PDB entry 2XPE | X-ray diffraction, 2.50 A resolution | chains A and B

[Chain A (and B)]
Molecule: Thiol peroxidase
Organism: Yersinia pseudotuberculosis
Notes: EC 1.11.1.-; chain B of this document is another copy of the same molecule, construct and numbering; everything in this record applies to it too
Reference sequence: Q66A71 (Q66A71_YERPS); residues 1-167 here = UniProt positions 1-167
Sequence (200 residues; row label = number of the first residue in the row; numbers below 1 keep their minus sign (Met-32 is residue -32)):
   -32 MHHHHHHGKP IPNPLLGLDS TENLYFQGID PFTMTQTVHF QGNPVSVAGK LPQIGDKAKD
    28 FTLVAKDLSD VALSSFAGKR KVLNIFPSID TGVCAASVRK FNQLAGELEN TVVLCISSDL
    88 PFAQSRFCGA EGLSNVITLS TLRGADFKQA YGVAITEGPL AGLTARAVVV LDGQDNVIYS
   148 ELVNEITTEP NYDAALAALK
Unresolved in the structure: -32 to 3 (chain B: -32 to 1)
Construct notes: expression tag (-32 to 0)

[Interface between chain A and chain B]
Pairs across the interface (29; chain A residue first):
  Leu35(A) with Pro126(B)
  Ser55(A) with Phe89(B)
  Asp57(A) with Phe89(B); Ala90(B)
  Ser85(A) with Leu87(B)
  Asp86(A) with Leu87(B)
  Leu87(A) with Ser85(B); Asp86(B); Leu130(B), hydrophobic
  Phe89(A) with Ser55(B); Asp57(B); Asp86(B)
  Ala90(A) with Asp57(B), hydrogen bond (backbone-side chain); Ala90(B), hydrophobic
  Arg93(A) with Asp57(B), salt bridge; Ala90(B)
  Leu109(A) with Ala128(B); Gly129(B); Leu130(B), hydrophobic
  Arg110(A) with Pro126(B), hydrogen bond (side chain-backbone); Ala128(B), hydrogen bond (side chain-backbone)
  Pro126(A) with Leu35(B); Arg110(B), hydrogen bond (backbone-side chain)
  Leu127(A) with Leu35(B), hydrophobic
  Ala128(A) with Leu109(B); Arg110(B), hydrogen bond (backbone-side chain)
  Gly129(A) with Leu109(B)
  Leu130(A) with Leu87(B), hydrophobic; Leu109(B), hydrophobic
Also at the interface, not in a pair above, chain A (17 interface residues in all): Gly125
Also at the interface, not in a pair above, chain B (16 interface residues in all): Gly125, Leu127

[Summary]
Chain A and chain B form an interface of 17 and 16 residues respectively; the contacts include 5 hydrogen
bonds and 1 salt bridge. Among the polar pairs are Arg93(A)-Asp57(B), Ala90(A)-Asp57(B) and
Arg110(A)-Pro126(B).
Chain A and chain B are both Thiol peroxidase (Yersinia pseudotuberculosis); the structure, Oxidised Thiol
peroxidase (Tpx) from Yersinia pseudotuberculosis, was determined by X-ray diffraction, deposited together
with 2YJH, 3ZRD, 3ZRE and 2XPD.
